PDB entry 9QCY | X-ray diffraction, 1.70 A resolution | chains A and B

[Chain A (and B)]
Name: L-asparaginase II
From: Rhizobium etli
Notes: chain B of this document is another copy of the same molecule, construct and numbering; everything in this record applies to it too
Reference sequence: Q9RFN5 (Q9RFN5_RHIET); residues 1-367 here correspond to UniProt positions 5-371 (UniProt number = residue number + 4)
Amino-acid sequence (373 residues; each row starts with the number of its first residue; numbers below 1 keep their minus sign (Gly-5 is residue -5)):
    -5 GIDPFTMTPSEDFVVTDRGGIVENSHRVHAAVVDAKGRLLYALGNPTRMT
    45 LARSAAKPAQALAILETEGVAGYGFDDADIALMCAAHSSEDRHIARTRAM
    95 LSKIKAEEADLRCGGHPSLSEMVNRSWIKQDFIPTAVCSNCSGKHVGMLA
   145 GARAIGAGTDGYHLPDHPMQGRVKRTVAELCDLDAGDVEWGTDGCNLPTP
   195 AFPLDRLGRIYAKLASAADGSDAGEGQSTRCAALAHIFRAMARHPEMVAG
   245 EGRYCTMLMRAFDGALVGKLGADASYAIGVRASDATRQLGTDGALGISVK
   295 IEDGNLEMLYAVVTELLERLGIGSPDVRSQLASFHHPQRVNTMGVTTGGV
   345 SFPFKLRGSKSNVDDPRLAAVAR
Not modelled in the structure: -5 to 4, 354-367 (chain B: -5 to 4, 353-367)
Modified / non-standard residues: Cys249 (3-sulfinoalanine; CSD)
Differences from the reference sequence: expression tag (-5 to 0); engineered mutation Ala80 (Ser84 in Q9RFN5)
Metal / ion sites: Zn2+: Cys135, Lys138, Cys189
From the paper describing this entry:
  - mutagenesis - S80A: abolished catalytic activity
  - mutagenesis - S80A: decreased expression
  - contacts within the chain: Ser48-Lys51 (hydrogen bond), Arg47-Asp187, Asp187-Thr193 (hydrogen bond), Lys263-Leu264 (backbone contact)
  - binding site for sulfate ion: Arg47, Gly188, Cys189
  - post-translational modification sites: Cys249
  - catalytic residues: Arg47, Ser48, Lys51, Lys263

[Interface between chain A and chain B]
Residue-residue contacts - 84 pairs, chain A then chain B:
  Arg12(A) with Leu45(B); Arg47(B); Thr186(B), hydrogen bond (side chain-backbone); Asp187(B); Gly188(B)
  Ile15(A) with Leu45(B), hydrophobic; Glu183(B); Trp184(B); Gly185(B); Ala195(B), hydrophobic
  Val16(A) with Arg42(B)
  Glu17(A) with Arg42(B), hydrogen bond (backbone-side chain); Leu45(B); Arg47(B), salt bridge; Asp267(B); Lys294(B), hydrogen bond (backbone-side chain)
  Asn18(A) with Asp267(B), hydrogen bond; Lys294(B), hydrogen bond; Glu296(B); Asp297(B); Gly298(B)
  Ser19(A) with Glu296(B), hydrogen bond; Asp297(B)
  His20(A) with Asp297(B)
  Arg42(A) with Val16(B); Glu17(B), hydrogen bond (side chain-backbone)
  Leu45(A) with Arg12(B); Ile15(B), hydrophobic; Glu17(B)
  Arg47(A) with Arg12(B); Glu17(B), salt bridge
  Arg106(A) with Met337(B)
  Cys107(A) with Met337(B)
  Gly108(A) with Thr336(B), hydrogen bond (backbone-side chain); Met337(B)
  Gly109(A) with Thr336(B)
  His110(A) with Thr336(B)
  Arg119(A) with Ile122(B)
  Ile122(A) with Arg119(B); Lys123(B)
  Lys123(A) with Ile122(B); Lys123(B); Asp125(B), salt bridge
  Asp125(A) with Lys123(B), salt bridge
  Glu183(A) with Ile15(B)
  Trp184(A) with Ile15(B)
  Gly185(A) with Ile15(B)
  Thr186(A) with Arg12(B), hydrogen bond (backbone-side chain); Asn335(B); Thr341(B)
  Asp187(A) with Arg12(B); Asn335(B), hydrogen bond (backbone-side chain)
  Gly188(A) with Arg12(B); Asn335(B); Thr336(B), hydrogen bond (backbone-side chain)
  Asn190(A) with Asn335(B), hydrogen bond; Met337(B); Val339(B)
  Ala195(A) with Ile15(B), hydrophobic
  Asp267(A) with Glu17(B); Asn18(B), hydrogen bond
  Lys294(A) with Glu17(B), hydrogen bond (side chain-backbone); Asn18(B), hydrogen bond
  Glu296(A) with Asn18(B); Ser19(B), hydrogen bond
  Asp297(A) with Asn18(B); Ser19(B); His20(B); Asp297(B)
  Gly298(A) with Asn18(B)
  Asn335(A) with Thr186(B); Asp187(B), hydrogen bond (side chain-backbone); Gly188(B); Asn190(B), hydrogen bond
  Thr336(A) with Gly108(B), hydrogen bond (side chain-backbone); Gly109(B); His110(B); Gly188(B), hydrogen bond (side chain-backbone)
  Met337(A) with Arg106(B); Cys107(B); Gly108(B); Asn190(B)
  Val339(A) with Asn190(B)
  Thr341(A) with Thr186(B)
Other interface residues (no listed pair), chain A (41 interface residues in all): Arg21, Cys189, Thr193, Ala266
Other interface residues (no listed pair), chain B (41 interface residues in all): Arg21, Cys189, Thr193, Ala266

[Summary]
The chain A/chain B interface involves 41 residues from each chain; the contacts include 20 hydrogen bonds and
4 salt bridges. Polar contacts include Glu17(A)-Arg47(B), Lys123(A)-Asp125(B) and Arg12(A)-Thr186(B).
Cys135(A), Lys138(A) and Cys189(A) form the Zn2+ site. From the paper: catalytic residues Arg47(A), Ser48(A)
and Lys51(A) among others; S80A of chain A abolishes catalytic activity.
Both chains are L-asparaginase II (Rhizobium etli). Entry 9QCY (Crystal structure of Rhizobium etli
L-asparaginase ReAV S80A mutant) was determined by X-ray diffraction (same publication as 9QCT, 9QCU, 9QCW and
9QCZ).
